PDB entry 6RSU | X-ray diffraction, 2.75 A resolution | chain A

Chain A:
Name: Serine/threonine-protein kinase TBK1
From: Homo sapiens
Notes: EC 2.7.11.1
UniProtKB: Q9UHD2 (TBK1_HUMAN); residues 2-657 here = UniProt positions 2-657
Sequence (663 residues; row label = number of the first residue in the row; numbers below 1 keep their minus sign (Gly-5 is residue -5)):
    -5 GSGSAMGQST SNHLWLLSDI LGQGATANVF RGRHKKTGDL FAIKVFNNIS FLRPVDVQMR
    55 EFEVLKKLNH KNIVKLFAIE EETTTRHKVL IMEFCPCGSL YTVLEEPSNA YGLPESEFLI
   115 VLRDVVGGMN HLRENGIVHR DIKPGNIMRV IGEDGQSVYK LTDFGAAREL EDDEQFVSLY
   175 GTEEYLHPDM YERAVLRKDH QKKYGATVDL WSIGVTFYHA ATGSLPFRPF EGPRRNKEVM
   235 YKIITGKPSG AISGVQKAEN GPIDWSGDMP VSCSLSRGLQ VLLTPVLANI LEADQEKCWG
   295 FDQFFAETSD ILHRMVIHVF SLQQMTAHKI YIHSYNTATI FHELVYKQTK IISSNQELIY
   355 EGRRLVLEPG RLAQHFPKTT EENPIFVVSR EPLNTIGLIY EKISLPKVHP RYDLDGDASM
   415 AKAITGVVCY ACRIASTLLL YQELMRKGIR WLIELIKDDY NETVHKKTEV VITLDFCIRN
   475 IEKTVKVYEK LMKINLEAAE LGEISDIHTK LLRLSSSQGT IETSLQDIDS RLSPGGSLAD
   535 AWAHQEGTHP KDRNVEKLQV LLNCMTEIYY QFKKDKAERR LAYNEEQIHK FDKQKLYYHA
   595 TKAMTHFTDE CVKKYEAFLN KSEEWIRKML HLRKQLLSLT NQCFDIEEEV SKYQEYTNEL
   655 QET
Disordered / not traced: -5 to -2, 165-174, 187-198, 483-491
Sequence notes: expression tag (-5 to 1)
Ligand contacts: KJB (3,3,3-tris(fluoranyl)-1-[4-[(1R)-1-[2-[[(2S)-5-(5-propan-2-yloxypyrimidin-4-yl)-2,3-dihydro-1H-benzimidazol-2-yl]amino]pyridin-4-yl]ethyl]piperazin-1-yl]propan-1-one): Ser12, Asp13, Ile14, Leu15, Gly16, Val23, Arg25, Ala36, Lys38, Val68, Met86, Glu87, Phe88, Cys89, Pro90, Cys91, Gly92, Gly139, Met142, Thr156, Asp157
Curated features (UniProtKB/Swiss-Prot):
  - active site: Asp135 (Proton acceptor)
  - binding site (ATP): Leu15 to Val23, Lys38
  - modified residue: Ser172 (Phosphoserine), Lys607 (N6-methyllysine)
  - cross-link (Glycyl lysine isopeptide (Lys-Gly)): Lys30 (interchain with G-Cter in ubiquitin), Lys401 (interchain with G-Cter in ubiquitin)
  - natural variant: Phe24 (F24S: Loss of IFNB induction), Arg47 (R47H: In FTDALS4), Asp50 (D50A: In IIAE8), Tyr105 (Y105C: In FTDALS4), Val152 (V152L: No effect on IFNB induction), Gly159 (G159A: In IIAE8), Ile207 (I207V: In IIAE8; uncertain significance), Tyr212 (Y212D: In AIARV), Asp296 (D296H: In a breast pleomorphic lobular carcinoma sample), Ile305 (I305T: In FTDALS4), Leu306 (L306I: In FTDALS4; uncertain significance), Arg308 (R308Q: In FTDALS4), 14 further natural variant entries in UniProt
  - mutagenesis: Lys30 (K30R: Decreases ubiquitination. Abolishes ubiquitination, phosphorylation and kinase activity; when associated with R-401), Asp33 (D33A: Decreases phosphorylation and kinase activity), Lys38 (K38A: Loss of kinase activity), Asp135 (D135N: Loss of kinase activity), Ser172 (S172A: Loss of kinase activity. No effect on dimerization. Loss of USP38-mediated degradation; S172E: Decreased kinase activity), Leu316 (L316E: Decreases kinase activity. No effect on phosphorylation), Tyr325 (Y325E: Abolishes phosphorylation and kinase activity), Glu355 (E355R: Decreases phosphorylation and kinase activity. Abolishes dimerization; when associated with A-357 or R-448), Arg357 (R357A: Decreases phosphorylation and kinase activity. Abolishes dimerization; when associated with R-355), Lys401 (K401R: Decreases ubiquitination. Abolishes ubiquitination, phosphorylation and kinase activity; when associated with R-30), Glu448 (E448R: Decreases phosphorylation and kinase activity. Abolishes dimerization; when associated with R-355), His459 (H459E: Abolishes dimerization and decreases kinase activity but no effect on phosphorylation; when associated with E-466 and E-470), 11 further mutagenesis entries in UniProt

In short:
Ligands of chain A: compound KJB. UniProt lists active-site residue Asp135, 10 ATP-binding residues and 23
mutagenesis sites.
Chain A is Serine/threonine-protein kinase TBK1 (Homo sapiens); the structure, TBK1 in complex with Inhibitor
compound 35, was determined by X-ray diffraction together with 6RSR and 6RST from the same study.
